1JZG - chain A; structure by X-ray diffraction, 1.40 A resolution.

== Chain A ==
Name: Azurin
From: Pseudomonas aeruginosa
UniProt: P00282 (AZUR_PSEAE); residues 1-128 here correspond to UniProt positions 21-148 (UniProt number = residue number + 20)
Chain sequence (128 residues; each row starts with the number of its first residue):
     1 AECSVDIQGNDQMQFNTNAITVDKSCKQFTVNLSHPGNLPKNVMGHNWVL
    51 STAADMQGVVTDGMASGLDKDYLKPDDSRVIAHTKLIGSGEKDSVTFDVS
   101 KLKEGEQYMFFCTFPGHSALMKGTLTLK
Disulfides: Cys3-Cys26
Metal / ion sites: Cu+: Gly45, His46, Cys112, His117, Met121; Ru ion near His83 (its only coordinating residue here)
Ligand contacts:
  - tetra(imidazole)diaquacopper (I) (IMF): Lys24, Cys26, Lys27, Asp98, Val99, Ser100, Leu102, Leu127
  - RTB ((2,2':6',2'-terpyridine)-(1,10-phenanthroline) ruthenium (II)): Lys70, Leu73, Lys74, Pro75, Asp76, Asp77, Val80, Ile81, Ala82, His83
Curated features (UniProtKB/Swiss-Prot):
  - binding site (Cu cation): His46, Cys112, His117, Met121
What the authors report for this chain:
  - Cu+ coordination: Gly45, His46, Cys112, His117
  - binding site for RTB: His83

== Overview ==
Chain A binds compound RTB and tetra(imidazole)diaquacopper (I). Gly45, His46, Cys112, His117 and Met121
coordinate Cu+. From UniProt: 4 Cu cation-binding residues. The paper reports a binding site for RTB at His83;
Cu+ coordination by Gly45, His46 and Cys112 among others.
Chain A is Azurin (Pseudomonas aeruginosa); the structure, Pseudomonas aeruginosa Reduced Azurin (Cu1+)
Ru(tpy)(phen)(His83), was determined by X-ray diffraction, deposited together with 1JZJ, 1JZE, 1JZF, 1JZH and
1JZI.
